Entry 4L5B (X-ray diffraction, 1.94 A resolution); this record covers chains A and B.

# Chain A (and B)
Name: Deoxycytidine kinase
Source organism: Homo sapiens
Notes: EC 2.7.1.74; fragment: Human deoxycytidine kinase; chain B of this document is another copy of the same molecule, construct and numbering; everything in this record applies to it too
UniProt: P27707 (DCK_HUMAN); residue numbers follow UniProt; this construct covers 1-260
Chain sequence (280 residues; each row starts with the number of its first residue; numbers below 1 keep their minus sign (Met-19 is residue -19)):
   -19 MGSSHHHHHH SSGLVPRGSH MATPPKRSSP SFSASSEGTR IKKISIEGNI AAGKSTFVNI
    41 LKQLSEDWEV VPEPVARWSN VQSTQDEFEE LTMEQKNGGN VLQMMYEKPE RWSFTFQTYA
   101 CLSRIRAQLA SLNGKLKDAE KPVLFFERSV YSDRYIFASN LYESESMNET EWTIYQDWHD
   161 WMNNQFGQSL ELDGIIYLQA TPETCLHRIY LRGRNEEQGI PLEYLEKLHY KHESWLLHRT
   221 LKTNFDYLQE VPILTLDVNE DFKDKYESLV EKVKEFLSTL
Not modelled in the structure: -19 to 19, 61-70 (chain B: -19 to 19, 60-70)
Construct notes: initiating methionine (-19); expression tag (-18 to 0); engineered mutation Ser9 (Cys in P27707), Ser45 (Cys in P27707), Ser59 (Cys in P27707), Glu74 (Ser in P27707), Ser146 (Cys in P27707)
Residues lining bound ligands:
  - 1UX (1-[5-(4-{[(4,6-diaminopyrimidin-2-yl)sulfanyl]methyl}-5-propyl-1,3-thiazol-2-yl)-2-methoxyphenoxy]-2-methylpropan-2-ol): Ile30, Glu53, Val55, Leu82, Met85, Tyr86, Pro89, Phe96, Gln97, Ala100, Arg104, Arg128, Asp133, Phe137, Asn140, Leu141, Ser144, Ser146, Glu197, Tyr204
  - UDP (uridine-5'-diphosphate): Asn29, Ile30, Ala31, Ala32, Gly33, Lys34, Ser35, Thr36, Glu127, Arg188, Leu191, Arg192, Asp241, Phe242, Lys243
Curated features (UniProtKB/Swiss-Prot):
  - active site: Glu127 (Proton acceptor)
  - binding site (ATP): Gly28 to Thr36, Arg188 to Arg192, Glu240 to Phe242
  - binding site (substrate): Glu53, Tyr86, Gln97, Arg128, Asp133, Glu197
  - modified residue: Ser11 (Phosphoserine), Ser15 (Phosphoserine), Thr72 (Phosphothreonine)
  - mutagenesis: Ala100 (A100V: Strongly increased catalytic efficiency towards deoxycytidine; when associated with M-104 and A-133), Arg104 (R104L: Strongly increased catalytic efficiency towards deoxythymidine; when associated with A-133; R104M: Strongly increased catalytic efficiency towards deoxycytidine ...), Asp133 (D133A: Strongly increased catalytic efficiency towards deoxycytidine; when associated with V-100 and M-104. Strongly increased catalytic efficiency towards deoxythymidine; when associated with L-104)
What the authors report for this chain:
  - binding site for 1UX: Glu53, Gln97, Asp133

# How chain A and chain B interact
Contacting residue pairs (49; chain A residue first):
  Met73(A) - Asp157(B)
  Asn77(A) - Thr150(B)
  Asn77(A) - Thr153(B)  hydrogen bond
  Asn77(A) - Ile154(B)
  Asn80(A) - Thr150(B)
  Met84(A) - Asn148(B)
  Met84(A) - Thr150(B)
  Glu90(A) - Arg91(B)
  Arg91(A) - Glu90(B)  hydrogen bond (side chain-backbone)
  Arg91(A) - Arg91(B)
  Arg91(A) - Glu151(B)  salt bridge
  Trp92(A) - Asn148(B)
  Trp92(A) - Glu151(B)
  Phe94(A) - Thr95(B)
  Thr95(A) - Phe94(B)
  Tyr99(A) - Ile154(B)  hydrophobic
  Tyr99(A) - Asp157(B)  hydrogen bond
  Leu102(A) - Trp158(B)
  Arg106(A) - Asp157(B)  salt bridge
  Arg106(A) - Trp161(B)
  Leu109(A) - Trp161(B)  hydrophobic
  Asn148(A) - Met84(B)
  Asn148(A) - Trp92(B)
  Thr150(A) - Asn77(B)
  Thr150(A) - Asn80(B)
  Glu151(A) - Arg91(B)  salt bridge
  Glu151(A) - Trp92(B)
  Thr153(A) - Asn77(B)
  Ile154(A) - Asn77(B)
  Ile154(A) - Tyr99(B)  hydrophobic
  Asp157(A) - Tyr99(B)  hydrogen bond
  Asp157(A) - Arg106(B)  salt bridge
  Trp158(A) - Leu102(B)  hydrophobic
  Trp158(A) - Trp158(B)
  Trp161(A) - Leu102(B)  hydrophobic
  Trp161(A) - Ile105(B)  hydrophobic
  Trp161(A) - Arg106(B)
  Trp161(A) - Leu109(B)  hydrophobic
  Trp161(A) - Met162(B)  hydrophobic
  Trp161(A) - Phe166(B)  hydrophobic
  Met162(A) - Trp158(B)
  Met162(A) - Trp161(B)  hydrophobic
  Met162(A) - Met162(B)  hydrophobic
  Gln165(A) - Leu109(B)
  Gln165(A) - Phe166(B)
  Phe166(A) - Trp161(B)  hydrophobic
  Phe166(A) - Met162(B)  hydrophobic
  Phe166(A) - Gln165(B)
  Phe166(A) - Phe166(B)  hydrophobic
Other interface residues (no listed pair), chain A (28 interface residues in all): Glu74, Val81, Thr98, Ile105
Other interface residues (no listed pair), chain B (27 interface residues in all): Met73, Val81, Thr98

# In short
28 residues of chain A and 27 residues of chain B are in contact, with 4 hydrogen bonds and 4 salt bridges.
Polar contacts include Arg91(A)-Glu151(B), Arg106(A)-Asp157(B) and Asn77(A)-Thr153(B). Ligands of chain A:
compound 1UX and UDP. From the paper: a binding site for 1UX at Glu53(A), Gln97(A) and Asp133(A).
Chain A and chain B are both Deoxycytidine kinase (Homo sapiens); the structure, Human dCK C4S-S74E mutant in
complex with UDP and the DI-43 inhibitor, was determined by X-ray diffraction together with 4JLK from the same
study.
